Entry 5JK0 (X-ray diffraction, 2.10 A resolution); this record covers chains A and E of the 8 polymer chains in the assembly.

[Chain A]
Name: Tyrosine recombinase XerH
From: Helicobacter pylori (strain ATCC 700392 / 26695)
Reference sequence: O25386 (XERH_HELPY); numbering as in UniProt (aligned over 1-362)
Chain sequence (363 residues; numbered 0 to 362; the number before each row is that of its first residue; numbering starts at 0):
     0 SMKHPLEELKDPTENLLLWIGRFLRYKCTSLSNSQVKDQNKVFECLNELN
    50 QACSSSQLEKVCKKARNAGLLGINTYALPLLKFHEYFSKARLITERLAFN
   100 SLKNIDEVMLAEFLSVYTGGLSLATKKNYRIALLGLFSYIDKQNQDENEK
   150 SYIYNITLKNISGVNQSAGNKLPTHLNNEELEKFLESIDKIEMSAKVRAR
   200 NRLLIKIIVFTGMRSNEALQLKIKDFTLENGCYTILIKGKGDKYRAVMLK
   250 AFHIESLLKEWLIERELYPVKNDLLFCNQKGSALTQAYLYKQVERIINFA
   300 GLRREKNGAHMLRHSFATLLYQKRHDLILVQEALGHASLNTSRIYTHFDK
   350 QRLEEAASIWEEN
Disordered / not traced: 0, 93-96, 159-169
Differences from the reference sequence: expression tag (0)
Curated features (UniProtKB/Swiss-Prot):
  - active site: Arg213, Lys239, His309, Arg312, His335, Tyr344 (O-(3'-phospho-DNA)-tyrosine intermediate)
Reported in the primary citation:
  - catalytic residues: Arg213, His309, Arg312, His335, Tyr344
  - catalytic residues: Lys239 (proposed by the authors, not directly observed)
  - conformationally variable residues (helix shift, side-chain flip): Arg213, Tyr344
  - binding site for the 30-nt DNA strand (chain E): Lys290
  - specificity-determining residues: Lys290
  - mutagenesis - K290S: decreased catalytic activity

[Chain E]
Molecule: 30-nt DNA strand
Sequence (30 nucleotides; each row starts with the number of its first residue):
     1 GAGTTATGAAAACTGCACTTTTCAAACTTT

[Interface between chain A and chain E]
Residue-residue contacts (51; chain A residue first):
  Glu58(A) with DG8(E), phosphate contact
  Lys62(A) with DT7(E), salt bridge to the phosphate; DG8(E), salt bridge to the phosphate
  Arg65(A) with DT7(E), base contact; DG8(E), hydrogen bond to the base; DA9(E), base contact
  Asn66(A) with DA6(E), phosphate contact; DT7(E), hydrogen bond to the phosphate
  Asn73(A) with DA9(E), hydrogen bond to the base; DA10(E), base contact
  Leu77(A) with DG8(E), phosphate contact; DA9(E), phosphate contact
  Leu120(A) with DA10(E), phosphate contact
  Ser121(A) with DA10(E), hydrogen bond to the phosphate; DA11(E), phosphate contact
  Ala123(A) with DA11(E), phosphate contact
  Thr124(A) with DA9(E), sugar contact; DA10(E), hydrogen bond to the phosphate
  Asn127(A) with DA10(E), hydrogen bond to the base; DA11(E), hydrogen bond to the base
  Tyr128(A) with DA9(E), phosphate contact
  Ser193(A) with DA2(E), hydrogen bond to the phosphate
  Lys195(A) with DA2(E), phosphate contact
  Val196(A) with DG3(E), phosphate contact
  Arg199(A) with DG3(E), salt bridge to the phosphate
  Arg213(A) with DC13(E), salt bridge to the phosphate
  Asn277(A) with DG3(E), phosphate contact; DT4(E), hydrogen bond to the phosphate
  Gln278(A) with DA2(E), sugar contact; DG3(E), hydrogen bond to the phosphate
  Ala282(A) with DT4(E), phosphate contact
  Leu283(A) with DG3(E), sugar contact; DT4(E), phosphate contact
  Thr284(A) with DT4(E), hydrogen bond to the phosphate; DT5(E), base contact
  Ala286(A) with DT5(E), base contact
  Tyr287(A) with DG3(E), sugar contact; DT4(E), phosphate contact
  Lys290(A) with DG3(E), base contact; DT4(E), hydrogen bond to the base
  Lys305(A) with DA10(E), phosphate contact; DA11(E), salt bridge to the phosphate
  His309(A) with DA12(E), phosphate contact; DC13(E), salt bridge to the phosphate
  Arg312(A) with DC13(E), salt bridge to the phosphate
  His313(A) with DA12(E), salt bridge to the phosphate
  Gly334(A) with DT14(E), phosphate contact
  His335(A) with DT14(E), phosphate contact
  Ala336(A) with DT14(E), hydrogen bond to the phosphate; DG15(E), phosphate contact
  Thr340(A) with DC13(E), sugar contact
Other interface residues (no listed pair), chain A (37 interface residues in all): Thr74, Lys126, Ser337, Tyr344

[Summary]
The interface between chain A and chain E involves 37 residues on one side and 14 on the other; the contacts
include 13 hydrogen bonds and 8 salt bridges. Among the polar pairs are Arg65(A)-DG8(E), Asn73(A)-DA9(E) and
Asn127(A)-DA10(E). From the paper: catalytic residues Arg213(A), His309(A) and Arg312(A) among others; K290S
of chain A reduces catalytic activity.
Chain A is Tyrosine recombinase XerH (Helicobacter pylori (strain ATCC 700392 / 26695)) and chain E is a 30-nt
DNA strand; the structure, Crystal structure of XerH site-specific recombinase bound to difH substrate:
pre-cleavage complex, was determined by X-ray diffraction (same publication as 5JJV).
